Entry 6XAV (electron microscopy, 7.70 A resolution (low resolution: residue-level contacts below are approximate; hydrogen-bond / salt-bridge calls are withheld)); this record covers chains T and J of the 16 polymer chains in the assembly.

== Chain T ==
Molecule: 29-nt DNA strand
Sequence (29 nucleotides; numbered 1 to 29; the number before each row is that of its first residue):
     1 GGGTATTCGC CGTGTACCTC TCCTAGCCC

== Chain J ==
Protein: DNA-directed RNA polymerase subunit beta'
Source organism: Escherichia coli K-12
Notes: EC 2.7.7.6
UniProt: P0A8T7 (RPOC_ECOLI); residue numbers follow UniProt; this construct covers 2-1407
Sequence (1416 residues; row label = number of the first residue in the row):
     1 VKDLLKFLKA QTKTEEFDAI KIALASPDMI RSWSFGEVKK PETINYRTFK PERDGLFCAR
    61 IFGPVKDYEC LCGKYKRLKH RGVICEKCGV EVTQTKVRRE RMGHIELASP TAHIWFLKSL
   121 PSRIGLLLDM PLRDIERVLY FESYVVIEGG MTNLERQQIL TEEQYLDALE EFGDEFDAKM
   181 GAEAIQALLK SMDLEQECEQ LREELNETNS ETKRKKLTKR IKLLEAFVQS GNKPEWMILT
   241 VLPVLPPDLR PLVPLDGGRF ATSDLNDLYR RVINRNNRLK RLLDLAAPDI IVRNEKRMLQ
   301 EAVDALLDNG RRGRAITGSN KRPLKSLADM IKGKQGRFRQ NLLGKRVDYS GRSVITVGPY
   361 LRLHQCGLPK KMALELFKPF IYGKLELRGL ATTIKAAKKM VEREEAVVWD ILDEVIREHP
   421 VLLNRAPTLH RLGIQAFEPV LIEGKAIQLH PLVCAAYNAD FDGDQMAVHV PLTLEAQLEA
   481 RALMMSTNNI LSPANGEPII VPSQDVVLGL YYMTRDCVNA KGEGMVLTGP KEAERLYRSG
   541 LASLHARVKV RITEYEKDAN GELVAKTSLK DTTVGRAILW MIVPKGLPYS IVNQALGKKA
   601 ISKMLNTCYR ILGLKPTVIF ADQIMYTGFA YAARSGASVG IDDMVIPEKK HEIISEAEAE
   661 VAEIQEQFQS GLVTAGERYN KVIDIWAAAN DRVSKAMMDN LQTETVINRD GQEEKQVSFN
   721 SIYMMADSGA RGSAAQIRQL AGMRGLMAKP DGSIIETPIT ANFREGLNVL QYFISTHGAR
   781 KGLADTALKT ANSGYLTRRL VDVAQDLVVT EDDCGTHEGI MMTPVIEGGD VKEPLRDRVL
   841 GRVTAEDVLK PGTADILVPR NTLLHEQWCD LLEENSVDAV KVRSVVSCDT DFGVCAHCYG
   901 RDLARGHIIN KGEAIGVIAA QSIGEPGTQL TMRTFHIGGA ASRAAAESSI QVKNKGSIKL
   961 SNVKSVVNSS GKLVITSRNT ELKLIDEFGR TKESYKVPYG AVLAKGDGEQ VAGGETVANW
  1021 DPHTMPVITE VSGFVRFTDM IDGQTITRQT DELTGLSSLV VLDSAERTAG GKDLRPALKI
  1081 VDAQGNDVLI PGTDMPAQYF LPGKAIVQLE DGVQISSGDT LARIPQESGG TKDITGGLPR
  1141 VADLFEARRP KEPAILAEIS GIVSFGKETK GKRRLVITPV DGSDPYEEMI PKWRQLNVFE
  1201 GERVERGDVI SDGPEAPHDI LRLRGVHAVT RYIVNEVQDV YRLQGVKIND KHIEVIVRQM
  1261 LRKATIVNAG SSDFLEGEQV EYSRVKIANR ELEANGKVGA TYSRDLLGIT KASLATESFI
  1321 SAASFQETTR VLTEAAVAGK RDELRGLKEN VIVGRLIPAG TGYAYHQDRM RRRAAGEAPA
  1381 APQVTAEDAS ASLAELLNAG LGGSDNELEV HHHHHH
Disordered / not traced: 934-947, 1083-1094, 1127-1135, 1374-1416
Sequence notes: expression tag (1, 1408-1416)
Bound ions: Zn2+ site 1: Leu71, Cys85, Cys88; Mg2+: Asp460, Asp464 (shared with 1 residue of chain R); Zn2+ site 2: Cys814, Cys888, Cys895, Cys898
Curated features (UniProtKB/Swiss-Prot):
  - binding site (Zn(2+)): Cys70, Cys72, Cys85, Cys88, Cys814, Cys888, Cys895, Cys898
  - binding site (Mg(2+)): Asp460, Asp462, Asp464
  - modified residue: Lys983 (N6-acetyllysine)
  - mutagenesis: Gln504 (Q504P: Resistant to antibiotics salinamide A and B), Asn690 (N690D: Resistant to antibiotics salinamide A and B), Met697 (M697V: Resistant to antibiotics salinamide A and B), Ala735 (A735T: Resistant to antibiotics salinamide A and B), Arg738 (R738C/H/P/S: Resistant to antibiotics salinamide A and B), Ala748 (A748E: Resistant to antibiotics salinamide A and B), Pro758 (P758S/T: Resistant to antibiotics salinamide A and B), Phe763 (F763C: Resistant to antibiotics salinamide A and B), Ser775 (S775A: Resistant to antibiotics salinamide A and B), Ala779 (A779T/V: Resistant to antibiotics salinamide A and B), Arg780 (R780C: Resistant to antibiotics salinamide A and B), Gly782 (G782A/C: Resistant to antibiotics salinamide A and B), 1 further mutagenesis entry in UniProt

== How chain T and chain J interact ==
Contacting residue pairs - 25 pairs, chain T then chain J:
  DG1(T) - Ser210(J)
  DG2(T) - Ser210(J)
  DG2(T) - Thr212(J)
  DG2(T) - Lys213(J)
  DG3(T) - Thr212(J)
  DA5(T) - Lys1172(J)
  DC10(T) - Lys118(J)
  DC11(T) - Arg311(J)
  DG12(T) - Gln1326(J)
  DG12(T) - Glu1327(J)
  DT13(T) - Arg339(J)
  DT13(T) - Tyr795(J)
  DG14(T) - Thr790(J)
  DG14(T) - Ala791(J)
  DG14(T) - Gly794(J)
  DG14(T) - Tyr795(J)
  DT15(T) - Lys334(J)
  DT15(T) - Ala426(J)
  DA16(T) - Ala426(J)
  DC17(T) - Arg346(J)
  DC17(T) - Arg352(J)
  DC23(T) - Arg322(J)
  DT24(T) - Ser319(J)
  DT24(T) - Asn320(J)
  DT24(T) - Arg322(J)
Also at the interface, not in a pair above, chain J (23 interface residues in all): Glu211, Pro427, Arg798

== In short ==
Chain T and chain J form an interface of 14 and 23 residues respectively. Asp460(J) and Asp464(J) coordinate
Mg2+. Leu71(J), Cys85(J) and Cys88(J) form the Zn2+ site 1. From UniProt: 8 Zn2+-binding residues, 3
Mg2+-binding residues and 13 mutagenesis sites on chain J.
Chain T is a 29-nt DNA strand and chain J is DNA-directed RNA polymerase subunit beta' (Escherichia coli
K-12); the structure, CryoEM Structure of E. coli Rho-dependent Transcription Pre-termination Complex bound
with NusG, was determined by electron microscopy (same publication as 6XAS).
